Entry 8FUM (X-ray diffraction, 1.48 A resolution); this record covers chains D and H of the 8 polymer chains in the assembly.

[Chain D]
Molecule: Amidohydrolase
From: Rhodococcus wratislaviensis NBRC 100605
UniProt: A0A402C2Q3 (A0A402C2Q3_RHOWR); residues 1-378 here = UniProt positions 1-378
Amino-acid sequence (378 residues; numbered 1 to 378; the number before each row is that of its first residue):
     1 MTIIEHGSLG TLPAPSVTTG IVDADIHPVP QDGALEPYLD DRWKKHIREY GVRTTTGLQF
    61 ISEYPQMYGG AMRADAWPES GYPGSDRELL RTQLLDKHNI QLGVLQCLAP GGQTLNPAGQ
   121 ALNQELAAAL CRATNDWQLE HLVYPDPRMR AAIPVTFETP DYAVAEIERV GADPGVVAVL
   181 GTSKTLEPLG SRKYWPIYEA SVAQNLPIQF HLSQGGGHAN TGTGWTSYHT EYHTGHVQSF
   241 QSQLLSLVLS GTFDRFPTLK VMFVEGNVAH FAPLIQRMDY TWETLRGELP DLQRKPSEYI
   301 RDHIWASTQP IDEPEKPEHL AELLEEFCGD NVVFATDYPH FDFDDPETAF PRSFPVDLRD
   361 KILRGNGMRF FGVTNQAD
Unresolved in the structure: 1-10, 374-378
Ion coordination: Fe ion site 1: Asp25, His27, His211, Glu265, Asp337; Fe ion site 2: Glu265, Asp337, His340 (together with 2-amino-2-hydroxymethyl-propane-1,3-diol); Mg2+: Pro290 (shared with 1 residue of chain B)

[Chain H]
Molecule: Amidohydrolase
From: Rhodococcus wratislaviensis NBRC 100605
UniProt: A0A402C2Q3 (A0A402C2Q3_RHOWR); numbering as in UniProt (aligned over 1-378)
Amino-acid sequence (378 residues; row label = number of the first residue in the row):
     1 MTIIEHGSLG TLPAPSVTTG IVDADIHPVP QDGALEPYLD DRWKKHIREY GVRTTTGLQF
    61 ISEYPQMYGG AMRADAWPES GYPGSDRELL RTQLLDKHNI QLGVLQCLAP GGQTLNPAGQ
   121 ALNQELAAAL CRATNDWQLE HLVYPDPRMR AAIPVTFETP DYAVAEIERV GADPGVVAVL
   181 GTSKTLEPLG SRKYWPIYEA SVAQNLPIQF HLSQGGGHAN TGTGWTSYHT EYHTGHVQSF
   241 QSQLLSLVLS GTFDRFPTLK VMFVEGNVAH FAPLIQRMDY TWETLRGELP DLQRKPSEYI
   301 RDHIWASTQP IDEPEKPEHL AELLEEFCGD NVVFATDYPH FDFDDPETAF PRSFPVDLRD
   361 KILRGNGMRF FGVTNQAD
Unresolved in the structure: 1-9, 374-378
Modified residues: Cys328 (S-hydroxycysteine; CSO)
Ion coordination: Fe ion site 1: Asp25, His27, His211, Glu265, Asp337; Fe ion site 2: Glu265, Asp337, His340 (together with 2-amino-2-hydroxymethyl-propane-1,3-diol)
What the authors report for this chain:
  - mutagenesis - D342A: decreased catalytic activity

[How chain D and chain H interact]
Residue-residue contacts - 22 pairs, chain D then chain H:
  Arg42(D) - Gly287(H)
  Arg42(D) - Glu288(H)  hydrogen bond (side chain-backbone)
  Arg42(D) - Pro290(H)
  Arg42(D) - Asp291(H)  salt bridge
  His46(D) - Glu288(H)
  Tyr50(D) - Leu285(H)
  Tyr50(D) - Glu288(H)
  Thr159(D) - Arg192(H)
  Asp161(D) - Arg192(H)  salt bridge
  Tyr162(D) - Arg192(H)
  Leu186(D) - Leu186(H)
  Leu186(D) - Glu187(H)
  Glu187(D) - Leu186(H)
  Glu187(D) - Lys193(H)  salt bridge
  Arg192(D) - Thr159(H)
  Arg192(D) - Asp161(H)  salt bridge
  Arg192(D) - Tyr162(H)
  Lys193(D) - Glu187(H)  salt bridge
  Leu285(D) - Tyr50(H)
  Glu288(D) - His46(H)
  Glu288(D) - Tyr50(H)
  Asp291(D) - Arg42(H)  salt bridge
Other interface residues (no listed pair), chain D (14 interface residues in all): Lys45

[Overview]
Chain D and chain H form an interface of 14 and 15 residues respectively, with 1 hydrogen bond and 6 salt
bridges. Polar contacts include Arg42(D)-Asp291(H), Asp161(D)-Arg192(H) and Glu187(D)-Lys193(H). The Fe ion
site 1 is built by Asp25(D), His27(D), His211(D), Glu265(D) and Asp337(D). The paper reports that D342A of
chain H reduces catalytic activity.
Here chain D is Amidohydrolase and chain H is Amidohydrolase, both from Rhodococcus wratislaviensis NBRC
100605. Entry 8FUM (AibH1H2 metalated with Fe in the presence of Tris) was determined by X-ray diffraction
(same publication as 8FUL, 8FUN and 8FUO).
